6V46 - chains B and D of the 6 polymer chains in the assembly; structure by X-ray diffraction, 2.25 A resolution.

Chain B (and D):
Molecule: Hemagglutinin HA2 chain
Organism: Influenza A virus (strain A/Turkey/Ontario/6118/1968 H8N4)
Notes: chain D of this document is another copy of the same molecule, construct and numbering; everything in this record applies to it too
Reference sequence: F2P175 (F2P175_I68A3); residues 1-174 here correspond to UniProt positions 345-518 (UniProt number = residue number + 344)
Chain sequence (183 residues; row label = number of the first residue in the row):
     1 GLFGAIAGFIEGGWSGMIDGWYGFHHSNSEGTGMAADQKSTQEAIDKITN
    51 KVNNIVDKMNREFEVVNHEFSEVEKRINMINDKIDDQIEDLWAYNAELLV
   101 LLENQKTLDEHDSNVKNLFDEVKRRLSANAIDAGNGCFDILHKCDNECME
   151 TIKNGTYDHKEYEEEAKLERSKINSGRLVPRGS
Disordered / not traced: 1-5, 172-183
Disulfide bonds: Cys144-Cys148
Construct notes: expression tag (175-183)

How chain B and chain D interact:
Contacting residue pairs - 33 pairs, chain B then chain D:
  Ile10(B) - Arg124(D)
  Arg76(B) - Glu69(D)  hydrogen bond (side chain-backbone)
  Arg76(B) - Phe70(D)
  Arg76(B) - Glu74(D)  salt bridge
  Met79(B) - His68(D)
  Ile80(B) - Phe70(D)  hydrophobic
  Ile80(B) - Asn81(D)
  Ile80(B) - Ile84(D)  hydrophobic
  Lys83(B) - Asn81(D)  hydrogen bond
  Lys83(B) - Asp85(D)  salt bridge
  Ile84(B) - Ile84(D)  hydrophobic
  Asp86(B) - Phe63(D)
  Gln87(B) - Phe63(D)
  Gln87(B) - Val65(D)
  Gln87(B) - Ile88(D)
  Ile88(B) - Ile88(D)  hydrophobic
  Asp90(B) - Asn60(D)  hydrogen bond
  Asp90(B) - Phe63(D)
  Asp90(B) - Trp92(D)
  Leu91(B) - Ile88(D)  hydrophobic
  Leu91(B) - Trp92(D)
  Tyr94(B) - Ile55(D)  hydrogen bond (side chain-backbone)
  Tyr94(B) - Lys58(D)
  Tyr94(B) - Met59(D)  hydrophobic
  Tyr94(B) - Trp92(D)  hydrophobic
  Tyr94(B) - Leu99(D)
  Asn95(B) - Asn95(D)
  Glu97(B) - Lys58(D)
  Leu101(B) - Asn54(D)
  Leu102(B) - Glu103(D)
  Gln105(B) - Lys106(D)
  Gln105(B) - Glu110(D)  hydrogen bond
  Gly134(B) - Arg124(D)
Also at the interface, not in a pair above, chain B (21 interface residues in all): Ile77, Leu98, Ala133
Also at the interface, not in a pair above, chain D (26 interface residues in all): Val66, Ile77, Leu91, Ser127

Summary:
Chain B and chain D form an interface of 21 and 26 residues respectively, with 5 hydrogen bonds and 2 salt
bridges. Among the polar pairs are Arg76(B)-Glu74(D), Lys83(B)-Asp85(D) and Arg76(B)-Glu69(D).
Chain B and chain D are both Hemagglutinin HA2 chain (Influenza A virus (strain A/Turkey/Ontario/6118/1968
H8N4)); the structure, The crystal structure of hemagglutinin from A/turkey/Ontario/6118/1968 (H8N4), was
determined by X-ray diffraction (same publication as 6V44, 6V47, 6V48 and 6V49).
